1MU7 - chain A; structure by X-ray diffraction, 2.00 A resolution.

[Chain A]
Molecule: Tyrosyl-DNA Phosphodiesterase
Organism: Homo sapiens
Amino-acid sequence (485 residues; row label = number of the first residue in the row):
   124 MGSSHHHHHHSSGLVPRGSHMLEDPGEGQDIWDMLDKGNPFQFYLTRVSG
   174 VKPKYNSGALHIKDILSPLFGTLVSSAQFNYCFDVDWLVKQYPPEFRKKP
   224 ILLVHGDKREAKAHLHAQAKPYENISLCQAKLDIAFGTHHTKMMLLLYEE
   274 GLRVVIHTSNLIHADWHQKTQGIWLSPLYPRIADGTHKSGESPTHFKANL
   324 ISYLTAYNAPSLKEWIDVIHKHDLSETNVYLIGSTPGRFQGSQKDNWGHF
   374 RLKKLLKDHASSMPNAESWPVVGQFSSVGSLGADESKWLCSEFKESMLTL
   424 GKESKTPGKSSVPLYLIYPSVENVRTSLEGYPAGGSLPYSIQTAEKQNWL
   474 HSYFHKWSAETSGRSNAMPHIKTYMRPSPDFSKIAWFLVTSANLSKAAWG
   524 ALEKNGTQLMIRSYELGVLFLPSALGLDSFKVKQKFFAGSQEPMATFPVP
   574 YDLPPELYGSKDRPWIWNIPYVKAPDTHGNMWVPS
Disordered / not traced: 124-161, 384-388, 425-433, 527-529, 560-567
Differences from the reference sequence: cloning artifact (124-148); engineered mutation N322 (Asp in 20127586), T328 (Met in 20127586), L548 (Phe in 20127586)
Bound ions: tungstate(VI)ion W: H263 (together with glycerol)
Ligand contacts: tungstate(VI)ion (WO4): Y204, H263, K265, N283, S399, H493, K495, N516

[Overview]
Bound to chain A: tungstate(VI)ion.
Chain A is Tyrosyl-DNA Phosphodiesterase (Homo sapiens); the structure, Crystal Structure of a Human
Tyrosyl-DNA Phosphodiesterase (Tdp1)-Tungstate Complex, was determined by X-ray diffraction (same publication
as 1MU9).
